5W3E - chains B and C of the 6 polymer chains in the assembly; structure by electron microscopy, 2.53 A resolution.

[Chain B]
Protein: viral protein 3
From: Human rhinovirus 14
UniProt: P03303 (POLG_HRV14); residues 1-236 here correspond to UniProt positions 332-567 (UniProt number = residue number + 331)
Amino-acid sequence (236 residues; each row starts with the number of its first residue):
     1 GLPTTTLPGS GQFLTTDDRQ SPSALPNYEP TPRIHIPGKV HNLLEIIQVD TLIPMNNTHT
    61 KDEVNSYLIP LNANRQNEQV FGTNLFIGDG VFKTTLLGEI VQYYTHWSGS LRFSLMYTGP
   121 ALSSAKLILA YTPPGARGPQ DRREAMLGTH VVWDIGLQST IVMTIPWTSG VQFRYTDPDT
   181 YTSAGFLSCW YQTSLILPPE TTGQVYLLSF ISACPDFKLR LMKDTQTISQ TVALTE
UniProt features mapped onto this chain:
  - region: A233 to E236 (Amphipathic alpha-helix)

[Chain C]
Protein: viral protein 2
From: Human rhinovirus 14
UniProt: P03303 (POLG_HRV14); residues 1-262 here correspond to UniProt positions 70-331 (UniProt number = residue number + 69)
Amino-acid sequence (262 residues; numbered 1 to 262; the number before each row is that of its first residue):
     1 SPNVEACGYS DRVQQITLGN STITTQEAAN AVVCYAEWPE YLPDVDASDV NKTSKPDTSV
    61 CRFYTLDSKT WTTGSKGWCW KLPDALKDMG VFGQNMFFHS LGRSGYTVHV QCNATKFHSG
   121 CLLVVVIPEH QLASHEGGNV SVKYTFTHPG ERGIDLSSAN EVGGPVKDVI YNMNGTLLGN
   181 LLIFPHQFIN LRTNNTATIV IPYINSVPID SMTRHNNVSL MVIPIAPLTV PTGATPSLPI
   241 TVTIAPMCTE FSGIRSKSIV PQ
Not modelled in the structure: 1-7
UniProt features mapped onto this chain:
  - site: Q262 (Cleavage)

[How chain B and chain C interact]
Residue-residue contacts (77; chain B residue first):
  I34(B) - D46(C)
  I34(B) - N205(C)
  I34(B) - S206(C)
  I34(B) - V207(C)
  I34(B) - P208(C)
  H35(B) - E37(C)  salt bridge
  H35(B) - D46(C)
  I36(B) - N205(C)
  P37(B) - E37(C)
  P37(B) - Y203(C)
  P37(B) - I204(C)  hydrophobic
  G38(B) - Y35(C)
  I46(B) - I183(C)  hydrophobic
  V49(B) - L182(C)
  V49(B) - I183(C)  hydrophobic
  D50(B) - L182(C)
  T51(B) - G179(C)
  T51(B) - N180(C)
  T51(B) - L182(C)
  L52(B) - G179(C)  hydrogen bond (backbone-backbone)
  D62(B) - I170(C)
  D62(B) - Y171(C)  hydrogen bond
  E63(B) - I170(C)
  V64(B) - V169(C)  hydrophobic
  V64(B) - L178(C)  hydrophobic
  V64(B) - P224(C)
  V64(B) - I225(C)
  Y67(B) - I170(C)  hydrophobic
  Y67(B) - L177(C)
  Y67(B) - L178(C)
  Y67(B) - G179(C)  hydrogen bond (side chain-backbone)
  L68(B) - I225(C)
  L68(B) - A226(C)  hydrophobic
  L68(B) - P227(C)
  T94(B) - L177(C)
  T94(B) - N180(C)  hydrogen bond (backbone-side chain)
  T95(B) - N180(C)
  L96(B) - N180(C)  hydrogen bond (backbone-side chain)
  L96(B) - I183(C)  hydrophobic
  M116(B) - C121(C)  hydrophobic
  M116(B) - F188(C)  hydrophobic
  M116(B) - N190(C)
  Y117(B) - N190(C)  hydrogen bond (backbone-side chain)
  Y117(B) - R192(C)
  T118(B) - S119(C)
  T118(B) - G120(C)
  T118(B) - C121(C)
  T118(B) - N190(C)
  T118(B) - A226(C)
  G119(B) - S119(C)
  G119(B) - R192(C)
  P120(B) - K116(C)
  P120(B) - F117(C)
  P120(B) - H118(C)
  P120(B) - S119(C)
  P120(B) - R192(C)  hydrogen bond (backbone-side chain)
  A121(B) - K116(C)  hydrogen bond (backbone-backbone)
  A121(B) - R192(C)
  L122(B) - K116(C)  hydrogen bond (backbone-backbone)
  L122(B) - F117(C)  hydrophobic
  S123(B) - R192(C)  hydrogen bond (backbone-side chain)
  I155(B) - R192(C)
  G156(B) - R192(C)  hydrogen bond (backbone-side chain)
  L157(B) - R12(C)
  S159(B) - N190(C)
  S159(B) - R192(C)
  S159(B) - T193(C)  hydrogen bond
  P198(B) - F117(C)  hydrophobic
  P199(B) - F117(C)
  E200(B) - P231(C)
  E200(B) - T232(C)  hydrogen bond (backbone-backbone)
  T201(B) - F117(C)
  Y206(B) - P227(C)
  L208(B) - I225(C)  hydrophobic
  F210(B) - L182(C)  hydrophobic
  F210(B) - F188(C)  hydrophobic
  E236(B) - N139(C)  hydrogen bond (backbone-side chain)
Other interface residues (no listed pair), chain B (40 interface residues in all): R33, T202
Other interface residues (no listed pair), chain C (38 interface residues in all): P202, T229

[Summary]
The interface between chain B and chain C involves 40 residues on one side and 38 on the other; the contacts
include 14 hydrogen bonds and 1 salt bridge. Among the polar pairs are H35(B)-E37(C), D62(B)-Y171(C) and
Y67(B)-G179(C).
Chain B is viral protein 3 and chain C is viral protein 2, both from Human rhinovirus 14; the structure,
CryoEM structure of rhinovirus B14 in complex with C5 Fab (33 degrees Celsius, molar ratio 1:3 ..., was
determined by electron microscopy together with 5W3L, 5W3M and 5W3O from the same study.
